Entry 5BJ3 (X-ray diffraction, 2.20 A resolution); this record covers chains A and B.

[Chain A (and B)]
Molecule: Protein (ASPARTATE aminotransferase)
From: Thermus aquaticus
Notes: EC 2.6.1.1; chain B of this document is another copy of the same molecule, construct and numbering; everything in this record applies to it too
UniProtKB: Q56232 (AAT_THET8); residue numbers follow UniProt; this construct covers 1-385
Sequence (385 residues; row label = number of the first residue in the row):
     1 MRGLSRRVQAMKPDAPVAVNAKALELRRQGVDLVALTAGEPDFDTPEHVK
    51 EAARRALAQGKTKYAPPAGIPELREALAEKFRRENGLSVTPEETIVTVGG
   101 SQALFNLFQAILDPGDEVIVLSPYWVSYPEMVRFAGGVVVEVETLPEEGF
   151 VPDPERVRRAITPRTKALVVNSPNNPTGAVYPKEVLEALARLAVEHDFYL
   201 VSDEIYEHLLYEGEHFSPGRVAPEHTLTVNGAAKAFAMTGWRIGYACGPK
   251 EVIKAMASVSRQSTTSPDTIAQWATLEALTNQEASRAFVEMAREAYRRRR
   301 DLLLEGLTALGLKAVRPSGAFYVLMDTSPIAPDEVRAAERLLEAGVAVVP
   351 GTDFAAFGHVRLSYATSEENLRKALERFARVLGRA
Unresolved in the structure: 14-32, 383-385
Construct notes: engineered mutation Asp-14 (Ser in Q56232), Pro-16 (Thr in Q56232), Ser-101 (Lys in Q56232), Arg-261 (Ser in Q56232)
Curated features (UniProtKB/Swiss-Prot):
  - binding site (L-aspartate): Gly-39, Trp-125, Asn-175, Arg-361
  - site: Lys-12 (Important for prephenate aminotransferase activity)
  - modified residue: Lys-234 (N6-(pyridoxal phosphate)lysine)
  - mutagenesis: Lys-12 (K12G: 10-fold increase in Km for prephenate. Does not affect Km for oxaloacetate)
Glycans and other covalent adducts: pyridoxal phosphate (PLP) linked to Lys-234
Residues lining bound ligands: pyridoxal phosphate (PLP): Gly-99, Gly-100, Ser-101, Leu-104, Trp-125, Tyr-128, Asn-171, Asn-175, Asp-203, Ile-205, Tyr-206, Ala-233, Arg-242

[How chain A and chain B interact]
Residue-residue contacts (146; chain A residue first):
  Met-1(A) / Asp-197(B)
  Met-1(A) / Phe-198(B)  hydrogen bond (backbone-backbone)
  Met-1(A) / Tyr-199(B)  hydrophobic
  Met-1(A) / Glu-224(B)  hydrogen bond (backbone-backbone)
  Met-1(A) / His-225(B)  hydrogen bond
  Arg-2(A) / Thr-165(B)
  Arg-2(A) / Lys-166(B)
  Arg-2(A) / Asp-197(B)  salt bridge
  Arg-2(A) / Phe-198(B)
  Arg-2(A) / Tyr-199(B)  hydrogen bond (backbone-side chain)
  Gly-3(A) / Ile-111(B)
  Gly-3(A) / Lys-166(B)
  Gly-3(A) / Tyr-199(B)  hydrogen bond (backbone-side chain)
  Leu-4(A) / Ala-110(B)
  Leu-4(A) / Glu-251(B)
  Leu-4(A) / Lys-254(B)
  Leu-4(A) / Ala-255(B)  hydrophobic
  Ser-5(A) / Gln-109(B)  hydrogen bond (side chain-backbone)
  Ser-5(A) / Ala-110(B)  hydrogen bond (backbone-backbone)
  Ser-5(A) / Ile-111(B)
  Ser-5(A) / Leu-112(B)
  Ser-5(A) / Asp-113(B)
  Arg-6(A) / Asp-113(B)  salt bridge
  Arg-7(A) / Phe-108(B)
  Arg-7(A) / Gln-109(B)  hydrogen bond (side chain-backbone)
  Arg-7(A) / Leu-112(B)  hydrogen bond (side chain-backbone)
  Arg-7(A) / Ala-135(B)  hydrogen bond (side chain-backbone)
  Val-8(A) / Ala-255(B)
  Val-8(A) / Val-259(B)  hydrophobic
  Met-11(A) / Ser-258(B)
  Met-11(A) / Gln-262(B)
  Lys-12(A) / Arg-261(B)  hydrogen bond (backbone-side chain)
  Glu-40(A) / Lys-63(B)
  Glu-40(A) / Tyr-64(B)  hydrogen bond (side chain-backbone)
  Pro-41(A) / Lys-63(B)  hydrogen bond (backbone-side chain)
  Asp-42(A) / Lys-63(B)
  Phe-43(A) / Lys-63(B)  hydrogen bond (backbone-side chain)
  Asp-44(A) / Gly-60(B)
  Asp-44(A) / Thr-62(B)  hydrogen bond
  Thr-45(A) / Thr-62(B)
  Lys-50(A) / Leu-57(B)  hydrogen bond (side chain-backbone)
  Arg-54(A) / Leu-57(B)
  Leu-57(A) / Lys-50(B)  hydrogen bond (backbone-side chain)
  Leu-57(A) / Arg-54(B)
  Leu-57(A) / Trp-241(B)  hydrophobic
  Gly-60(A) / Asp-44(B)
  Thr-62(A) / Asp-44(B)  hydrogen bond
  Thr-62(A) / Thr-45(B)
  Thr-62(A) / Thr-239(B)
  Thr-62(A) / Gly-240(B)  hydrogen bond (backbone-backbone)
  Thr-62(A) / Trp-241(B)
  Lys-63(A) / Glu-40(B)
  Lys-63(A) / Pro-41(B)  hydrogen bond (side chain-backbone)
  Lys-63(A) / Asp-42(B)
  Lys-63(A) / Phe-43(B)  hydrogen bond (side chain-backbone)
  Lys-63(A) / Thr-239(B)
  Lys-63(A) / Gly-240(B)
  Tyr-64(A) / Glu-40(B)  hydrogen bond (backbone-side chain)
  Tyr-64(A) / Lys-234(B)
  Tyr-64(A) / Thr-239(B)
  Tyr-64(A) / Arg-242(B)
  Val-98(A) / Thr-264(B)
  Ser-101(A) / Ser-263(B)  hydrogen bond (side chain-backbone)
  Ser-101(A) / Thr-264(B)
  Ser-101(A) / Thr-265(B)  hydrogen bond
  Gln-102(A) / Ser-263(B)  hydrogen bond (backbone-backbone)
  Phe-105(A) / Gln-262(B)
  Phe-105(A) / Ser-263(B)
  Gln-109(A) / Ser-5(B)  hydrogen bond (backbone-side chain)
  Gln-109(A) / Arg-7(B)  hydrogen bond (backbone-side chain)
  Gln-109(A) / Phe-134(B)
  Ala-110(A) / Leu-4(B)
  Ala-110(A) / Ser-5(B)  hydrogen bond (backbone-backbone)
  Ala-110(A) / Val-8(B)  hydrophobic
  Ile-111(A) / Gly-3(B)
  Ile-111(A) / Ser-5(B)
  Leu-112(A) / Ser-5(B)
  Leu-112(A) / Arg-7(B)  hydrogen bond (backbone-side chain)
  Asp-113(A) / Ser-5(B)
  Asp-113(A) / Arg-6(B)  salt bridge
  Ser-127(A) / Gln-262(B)  hydrogen bond
  Glu-130(A) / Gln-262(B)
  Met-131(A) / Gln-262(B)
  Phe-134(A) / Gln-109(B)
  Phe-134(A) / Val-259(B)  hydrophobic
  Ala-135(A) / Arg-7(B)  hydrogen bond (backbone-side chain)
  Thr-165(A) / Arg-2(B)
  Lys-166(A) / Arg-2(B)
  Lys-166(A) / Gly-3(B)  hydrogen bond (side chain-backbone)
  Asp-197(A) / Met-1(B)
  Asp-197(A) / Arg-2(B)  salt bridge
  Phe-198(A) / Met-1(B)  hydrogen bond (backbone-backbone)
  Phe-198(A) / Arg-2(B)
  Tyr-199(A) / Met-1(B)  hydrophobic
  Tyr-199(A) / Arg-2(B)
  Tyr-199(A) / Gly-3(B)
  Glu-224(A) / Met-1(B)  hydrogen bond (backbone-backbone)
  His-225(A) / Met-1(B)  hydrogen bond
  Lys-234(A) / Tyr-64(B)
  Thr-239(A) / Thr-62(B)
  Thr-239(A) / Lys-63(B)
  Thr-239(A) / Tyr-64(B)
  Gly-240(A) / Thr-62(B)  hydrogen bond (backbone-backbone)
  Gly-240(A) / Lys-63(B)
  Gly-240(A) / Asp-268(B)
  Gly-240(A) / Thr-269(B)  hydrogen bond (backbone-backbone)
  Trp-241(A) / Leu-57(B)  hydrophobic
  Trp-241(A) / Thr-62(B)
  Trp-241(A) / Asp-268(B)
  Arg-242(A) / Tyr-64(B)
  Arg-242(A) / Thr-264(B)  hydrogen bond (side chain-backbone)
  Arg-242(A) / Thr-265(B)
  Arg-242(A) / Ser-266(B)
  Arg-242(A) / Pro-267(B)
  Arg-242(A) / Asp-268(B)
  Glu-251(A) / Leu-4(B)
  Lys-254(A) / Leu-4(B)
  Ala-255(A) / Val-8(B)
  Ser-258(A) / Met-11(B)
  Val-259(A) / Val-8(B)  hydrophobic
  Val-259(A) / Phe-134(B)  hydrophobic
  Arg-261(A) / Lys-12(B)  hydrogen bond (side chain-backbone)
  Gln-262(A) / Met-11(B)
  Gln-262(A) / Phe-105(B)
  Gln-262(A) / Ser-127(B)  hydrogen bond
  Gln-262(A) / Glu-130(B)
  Gln-262(A) / Met-131(B)
  Ser-263(A) / Ser-101(B)  hydrogen bond (backbone-side chain)
  Ser-263(A) / Gln-102(B)  hydrogen bond (backbone-backbone)
  Ser-263(A) / Phe-105(B)
  Thr-264(A) / Val-98(B)
  Thr-264(A) / Ser-101(B)
  Thr-264(A) / Arg-242(B)  hydrogen bond (backbone-side chain)
  Thr-264(A) / Thr-264(B)
  Thr-265(A) / Ser-101(B)  hydrogen bond
  Thr-265(A) / Arg-242(B)  hydrogen bond
  Ser-266(A) / Arg-242(B)
  Pro-267(A) / Arg-242(B)
  Asp-268(A) / Gly-240(B)
  Asp-268(A) / Trp-241(B)
  Asp-268(A) / Arg-242(B)
  Asp-268(A) / Asp-268(B)
  Asp-268(A) / Ala-271(B)
  Thr-269(A) / Gly-240(B)  hydrogen bond (backbone-backbone)
  Ile-270(A) / Trp-241(B)
  Ala-271(A) / Asp-268(B)
Other interface residues (no listed pair), chain A (73 interface residues in all): Gly-39, Ala-53, Ala-58, Phe-108, Pro-114, Ala-237, Met-238, Val-252
Other interface residues (no listed pair), chain B (73 interface residues in all): Gly-39, Ala-53, Ala-58, Pro-114, Ala-237, Met-238, Val-252, Ile-270

[In short]
Chain A and chain B each contribute 73 residues to their interface; the contacts include 46 hydrogen bonds and
4 salt bridges. Polar contacts include Arg-2(A)/Asp-197(B), Arg-6(A)/Asp-113(B) and Met-1(A)/His-225(B).
Covalently linked pyridoxal phosphate: at Lys-234(A).
Both chains are Protein (ASPARTATE aminotransferase) (Thermus aquaticus). Entry 5BJ3 (Thermus thermophilus
aspartate aminotransferase tetra mutant 1) was determined by X-ray diffraction together with 1B5O, 1B5P and
5BJ4 from the same study.
